3DRM - chain A; structure by X-ray diffraction, 2.20 A resolution.

== Chain A ==
Protein: Alpha-1-antitrypsin
Organism: Homo sapiens
UniProt: P01009 (A1AT_HUMAN); residues 2-394 here correspond to UniProt positions 26-418 (UniProt number = residue number + 24)
Sequence (404 residues; row label = number of the first residue in the row; numbers below 1 keep their minus sign (Met-9 is residue -9)):
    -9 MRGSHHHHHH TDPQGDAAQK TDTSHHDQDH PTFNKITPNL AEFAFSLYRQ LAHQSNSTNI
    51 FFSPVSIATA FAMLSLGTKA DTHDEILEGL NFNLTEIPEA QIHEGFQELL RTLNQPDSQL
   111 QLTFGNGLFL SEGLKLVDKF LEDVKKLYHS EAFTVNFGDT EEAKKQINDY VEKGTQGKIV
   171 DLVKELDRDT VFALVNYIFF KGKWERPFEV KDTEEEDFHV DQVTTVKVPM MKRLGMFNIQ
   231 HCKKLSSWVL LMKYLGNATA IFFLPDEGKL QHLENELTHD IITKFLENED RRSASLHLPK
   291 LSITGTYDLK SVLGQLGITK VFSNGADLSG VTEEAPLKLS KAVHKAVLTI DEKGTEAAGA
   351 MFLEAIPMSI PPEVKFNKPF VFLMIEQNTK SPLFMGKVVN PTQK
Not modelled in the structure: -9 to 23, 344-351, 394
Construct notes: expression tag (-9 to 1); engineered mutation Phe114 (Thr138 in P01009)
From the paper describing this entry:
  - contacts within the chain: Leu103-Phe114 (hydrophobic contact), Asn104-Phe114 (hydrophobic contact)
  - mutagenesis - T114F (1.2 M urea): increased stability in response to urea
  - conformationally variable residues (order/disorder transition): Gly344 to Met351
  - disease-associated variants - E342K: decreased expression (citing earlier work)
  - mutagenesis - T114F/E342K: increased expression

== In short ==
From the paper: T114F increases stability in response to urea; conformational variability at Gly344; 3
substitutions were tested in all.
Chain A is Alpha-1-antitrypsin (Homo sapiens); the structure, 2.2 Angstrom Crystal Structure of Thr114Phe
Alpha1-Antitrypsin, was determined by X-ray diffraction (same publication as 3DRU).
